PDB entry 5EEH | X-ray diffraction, 1.82 A resolution | chain A

== Chain A ==
Protein: Carminomycin 4-O-methyltransferase DnrK
Organism: Streptomyces peucetius
Notes: EC 2.1.1.292
Reference sequence: Q06528 (DNRK_STRPE); residues 1-356 here = UniProt positions 1-356
Sequence (376 residues; row label = number of the first residue in the row; numbers below 1 keep their minus sign (Met-19 is residue -19)):
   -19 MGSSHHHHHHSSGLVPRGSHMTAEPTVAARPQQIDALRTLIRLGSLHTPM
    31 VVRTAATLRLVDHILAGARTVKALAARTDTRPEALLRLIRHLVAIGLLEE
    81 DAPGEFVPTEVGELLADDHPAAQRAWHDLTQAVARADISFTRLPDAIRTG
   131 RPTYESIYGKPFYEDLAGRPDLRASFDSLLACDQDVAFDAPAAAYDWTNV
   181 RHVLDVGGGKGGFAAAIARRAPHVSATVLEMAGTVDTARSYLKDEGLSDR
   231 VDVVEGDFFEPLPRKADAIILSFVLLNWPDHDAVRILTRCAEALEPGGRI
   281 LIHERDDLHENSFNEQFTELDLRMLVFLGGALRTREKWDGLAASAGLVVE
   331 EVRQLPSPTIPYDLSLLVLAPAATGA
Unresolved in the structure: -19 to 10, 353-356
Sequence notes: initiating methionine (-19); expression tag (-18 to 0)
Swiss-Prot annotation at these positions:
  - binding site (S-adenosyl-L-methionine): Arg153, Gly187, Glu210, Asp237, Phe238, Ser252
  - binding site (substrate): Asp163, Asn257, Arg303
Residues lining bound ligands:
  - 2-chloranyl-4-nitro-phenol (P9P), molecule 1: Leu17, Ile21, Ala101, Gln103, Trp106, Asp163, Thr339, Ile340
  - 2-chloranyl-4-nitro-phenol (P9P), molecule 2: Arg18, Ile21, Glu295, Gln296, Glu299, Ile340, Tyr342
  - 2-chloranyl-4-nitro-phenol (P9P), molecule 3: Trp106, Val113, Phe142, Tyr143, Phe156, Leu160, Asn257, Leu300, Arg303, Met304, Phe307, Leu308
  - 2-chloranyl-4-nitro-phenol (P9P), molecule 4: Trp106, Leu160, Asp163, Val166, Glu299, Leu300, Ile340, Tyr342
  - 2-chloranyl-4-nitro-phenol (P9P), molecule 5: Leu160, Val166, Ala167, Phe253, Leu256, Leu300, Tyr342
  - 2-chloranyl-4-nitro-phenol (P9P), molecule 6: Asp169, Ala173, Arg200
  - S-adenosylhomocysteine (SAH): Tyr143, Arg153, Phe156, Asp157, Leu160, Phe168, Gly187, Gly188, Gly189, Glu210, Met211, Thr214, Gly236, Asp237, Phe238, Phe239, Ser252, Phe253, Val254, Asn257, Trp258

== Overview ==
Chain A binds S-adenosylhomocysteine and 6 copies of 2-chloranyl-4-nitro-phenol. UniProt lists 6
S-adenosyl-L-methionine-binding residues and 3 substrate-binding residues.
Chain A is Carminomycin 4-O-methyltransferase DnrK (Streptomyces peucetius); the structure, Crystal structure
of carminomycin-4-O-methyltransferase DnrK in complex with SAH and 2-chloro-4-nitrophenol, was determined by
X-ray diffraction (same publication as 5EEG).
